Entry 9CZM (electron microscopy, 2.57 A resolution); this record covers chains D and G of the 8 polymer chains in the assembly.

# Chain D
Molecule: Isoform 5 of Calcium-activated potassium channel subunit alpha-1
Source organism: Homo sapiens
UniProtKB: Q12791 (KCMA1_HUMAN), isoform Q12791-5; residues 1-1056 here correspond to UniProt positions 66-1121 (UniProt number = residue number + 65)
Sequence (1056 residues; row label = number of the first residue in the row):
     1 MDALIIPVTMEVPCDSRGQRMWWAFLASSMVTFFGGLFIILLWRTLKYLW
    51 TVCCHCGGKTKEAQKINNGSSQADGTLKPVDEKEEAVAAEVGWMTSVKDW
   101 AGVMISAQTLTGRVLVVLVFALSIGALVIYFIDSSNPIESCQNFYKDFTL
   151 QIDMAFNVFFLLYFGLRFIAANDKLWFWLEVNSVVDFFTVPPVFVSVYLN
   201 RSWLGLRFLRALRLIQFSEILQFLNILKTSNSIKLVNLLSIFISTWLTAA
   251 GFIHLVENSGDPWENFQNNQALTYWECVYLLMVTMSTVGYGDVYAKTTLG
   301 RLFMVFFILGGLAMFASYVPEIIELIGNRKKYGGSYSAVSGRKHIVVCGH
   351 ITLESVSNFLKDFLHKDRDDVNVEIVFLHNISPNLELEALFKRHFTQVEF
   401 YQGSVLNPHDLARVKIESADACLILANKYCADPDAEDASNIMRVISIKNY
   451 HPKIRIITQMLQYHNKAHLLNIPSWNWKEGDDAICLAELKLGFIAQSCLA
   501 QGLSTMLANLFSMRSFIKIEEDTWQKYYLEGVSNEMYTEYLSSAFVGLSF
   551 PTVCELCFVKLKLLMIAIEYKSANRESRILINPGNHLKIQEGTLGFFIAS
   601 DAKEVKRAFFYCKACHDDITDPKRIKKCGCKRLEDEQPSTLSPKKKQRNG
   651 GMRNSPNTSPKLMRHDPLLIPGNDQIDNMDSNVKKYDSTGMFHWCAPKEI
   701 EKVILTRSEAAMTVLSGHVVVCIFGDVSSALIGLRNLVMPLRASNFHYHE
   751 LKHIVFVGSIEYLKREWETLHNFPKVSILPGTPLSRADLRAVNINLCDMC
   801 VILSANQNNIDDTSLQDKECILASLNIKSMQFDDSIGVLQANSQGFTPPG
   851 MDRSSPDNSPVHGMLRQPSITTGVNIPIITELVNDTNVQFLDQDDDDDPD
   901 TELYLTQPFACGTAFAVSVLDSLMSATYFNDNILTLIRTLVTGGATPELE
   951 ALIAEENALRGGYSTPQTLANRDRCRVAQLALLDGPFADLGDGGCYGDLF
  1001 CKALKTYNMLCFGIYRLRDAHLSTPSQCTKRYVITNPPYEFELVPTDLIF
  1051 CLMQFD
Disordered / not traced: 1-15, 55-90, 570-576, 616-680, 834-871, 1005-1009
Metal / ion sites: K+ site 1: Thr-287, Val-288 (shared with 2 residues of chain A; 2 residues of chain B; 2 residues of chain C); K+ site 2: Thr-287 (shared with 1 residue of chain A; 1 residue of chain B; 1 residue of chain C); K+ site 3: Val-288, Gly-289 (shared with 2 residues of chain A; 2 residues of chain B; 2 residues of chain C); K+ site 4: Tyr-290 (shared with 2 residues of chain A; 1 residue of chain B; 2 residues of chain C); Ca2+ site 1: Asp-367, Arg-514, Ser-533, Glu-535, Ser-600; Mg2+: Glu-374, Glu-399; Ca2+ site 2: Gln-889, Asp-892, Asp-897

# Chain G
Molecule: Large-conductance Ca2+-activated K+ channel beta2 subunit, Calcium-activated potassium channel subunit beta-4
Source organism: Homo sapiens
UniProtKB: chimeric construct of B5BNX0, Q86W47: residues 2-44 from B5BNX0 (B5BNX0_HUMAN) positions 2-44 (same numbers); residues 45-240 from Q86W47 positions 15-210 (UniProt number = residue number - 30)
Sequence (239 residues; each row starts with the number of its first residue):
     2 FIWTSGRTSSSYRHDEKRNIYQKIRDHDLLDKRKTVTALKAGEDKSIRLG
    52 LFLIISGVVSLFIFGFCWLSPALQDLQATEANCTVLSVQQIGEVFECTFT
   102 CGADCRGTSQYPCVQVYVNNSESNSRALLHSDEHQLLTNPKCSYIPPCKR
   152 ENQKNLESVMNWQQYWKDEIGSQPFTCYFNQHQRPDDVLLHRTHDEIVLL
   202 HCFLWPLVTFVVGVLIVVLTICAKSLAVKAEAMKKRKFS
Disordered / not traced: 9-35, 236-240
Disulfides: Cys-84/Cys-178, Cys-98/Cys-149, Cys-102/Cys-106, Cys-114/Cys-143

# Chain D / chain G interface
Residue-residue contacts (9):
  Phe-131(D) / Phe-67(G)  hydrophobic
  Ser-286(D) / Ile-3(G)
  Leu-312(D) / Trp-4(G)  hydrophobic
  Phe-315(D) / Ile-3(G)  hydrophobic
  Ala-316(D) / Trp-4(G)  hydrophobic
  Pro-320(D) / Arg-8(G)
  Arg-329(D) / Arg-49(G)
  Ser-335(D) / Thr-38(G)
  Ser-335(D) / Ala-39(G)
Also at the interface, not in a pair above, chain D (17 interface residues in all): Val-128, Ile-132, Ser-135, Trp-275, Met-285, Thr-287, Ala-313, Ser-337, Arg-413
Also at the interface, not in a pair above, chain G (11 interface residues in all): Val-37, Phe-63, Leu-70, Ser-71

# In short
17 residues of chain D and 11 residues of chain G are in contact. Thr-287(D) and Val-288(D) form the K+ site
1. Val-288(D) and Gly-289(D) form the K+ site 3.
Chain D is Isoform 5 of Calcium-activated potassium channel subunit alpha-1 and chain G is Large-conductance
Ca2+-activated K+ channel beta2 subunit, Calcium-activated potassium channel subunit beta-4, both from Homo
sapiens; the structure, Ca2+ bound open-inactivated hSlo1 + beta2N-beta4 channel in nanodisc, was determined
by electron microscopy, deposited together with 9CZH, 9CZJ, 9CZK, 9CZO, 9CZQ, 9D18 and 9D19.
